PDB entry 7RLV | X-ray diffraction, 2.20 A resolution | chains P and A of the 3 polymer chains in the assembly

Chain P:
Name: peptide from Circumsporozoite protein variant VK210
Reference sequence: P08677 (CSP_PLAVB); residues 1-18 here correspond to UniProt positions 96-113 (UniProt number = residue number + 95)
Amino-acid sequence (18 residues; row label = number of the first residue in the row):
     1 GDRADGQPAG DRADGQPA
Disordered / not traced: 1, 14-18

Chain A:
Name: 2F2 Fab heavy chain
From: Mus musculus
Notes: antibody fragment or engineered binder
Amino-acid sequence (224 residues; each row starts with the number of its first residue; a row labelled like 82A-82C holds insertion residues (82A, then the next letters in order)):
     1 NSQLQQSGPE LVKPGASVKI SCKASGYSFT GYYMHWVKQS HVKSLEWIGR ID
   52A P
    53 YDGATSYNQN FKDKASLTVD KSSTTGFMEL
82A-82C HSL
    83 TSEDSAVYYC AREGHWDG
100A-100D DWYF
   101 DVWGAGTTVT VSSASTKGPS VFPLAPSSKS TSGGTAALGC LVKDYFPEPV TVSWNSGALT
   161 SGVHTFPAVL QSSGLYSLSS VVTVPSSSLG TQTYICNVNH KPSNTKVDKK VEPKSC
Disordered / not traced: 1-2, 127-133, 215-216
Cystine bridges: Cys22-Cys92, Cys140-Cys196

Chain P / chain A interface:
Residue-residue contacts (22; chain P residue first):
  Asp2(P) with Gly31(A)
  Arg3(P) with Gly31(A); Asp52(A), salt bridge; Tyr53(A); Asp54(A), salt bridge
  Ala4(P) with Gly31(A); Tyr32(A), hydrophobic; Tyr33(A)
  Asp5(P) with Tyr33(A); Trp100B(A)
  Gly6(P) with Tyr33(A); Glu95(A); Trp100B(A)
  Gln7(P) with Glu95(A), hydrogen bond (backbone-side chain); Trp100B(A), hydrogen bond (side chain-backbone); Tyr100C(A)
  Gly10(P) with Trp47(A); Arg50(A), hydrogen bond (backbone-side chain); Ser58(A), hydrogen bond (backbone-side chain)
  Asp11(P) with Arg50(A), salt bridge; Ser58(A)
  Arg12(P) with Gln61(A)
Interface residues without a listed pair, chain P (10 interface residues in all): Ala9
Interface residues without a listed pair, chain A (14 interface residues in all): Thr30

Overview:
10 residues of chain P and 14 residues of chain A are in contact; the contacts include 4 hydrogen bonds and 3
salt bridges. Among the polar pairs are Arg3(P)-Asp52(A), Arg3(P)-Asp54(A) and Asp11(P)-Arg50(A).
Here chain P is peptide from Circumsporozoite protein variant VK210 and chain A is 2F2 Fab heavy chain (Mus
musculus). Entry 7RLV (Antibody 2F2 in complex with P. vivax CSP peptide GDRADGQPAGDRADGQPA) was determined by
X-ray diffraction (same publication as 7RLW, 7RLX, 7RLY and 7RLZ).
